9H2K - chains A and C of the 6 polymer chains in the assembly; structure by electron microscopy, 3.50 A resolution.

[Chain A]
Molecule: Protein Ac66
Source organism: Autographa californica nucleopolyhedrovirus
UniProt: P41467 (AC66_NPVAC); numbering as in UniProt (aligned over 1-808)
Sequence (808 residues; row label = number of the first residue in the row):
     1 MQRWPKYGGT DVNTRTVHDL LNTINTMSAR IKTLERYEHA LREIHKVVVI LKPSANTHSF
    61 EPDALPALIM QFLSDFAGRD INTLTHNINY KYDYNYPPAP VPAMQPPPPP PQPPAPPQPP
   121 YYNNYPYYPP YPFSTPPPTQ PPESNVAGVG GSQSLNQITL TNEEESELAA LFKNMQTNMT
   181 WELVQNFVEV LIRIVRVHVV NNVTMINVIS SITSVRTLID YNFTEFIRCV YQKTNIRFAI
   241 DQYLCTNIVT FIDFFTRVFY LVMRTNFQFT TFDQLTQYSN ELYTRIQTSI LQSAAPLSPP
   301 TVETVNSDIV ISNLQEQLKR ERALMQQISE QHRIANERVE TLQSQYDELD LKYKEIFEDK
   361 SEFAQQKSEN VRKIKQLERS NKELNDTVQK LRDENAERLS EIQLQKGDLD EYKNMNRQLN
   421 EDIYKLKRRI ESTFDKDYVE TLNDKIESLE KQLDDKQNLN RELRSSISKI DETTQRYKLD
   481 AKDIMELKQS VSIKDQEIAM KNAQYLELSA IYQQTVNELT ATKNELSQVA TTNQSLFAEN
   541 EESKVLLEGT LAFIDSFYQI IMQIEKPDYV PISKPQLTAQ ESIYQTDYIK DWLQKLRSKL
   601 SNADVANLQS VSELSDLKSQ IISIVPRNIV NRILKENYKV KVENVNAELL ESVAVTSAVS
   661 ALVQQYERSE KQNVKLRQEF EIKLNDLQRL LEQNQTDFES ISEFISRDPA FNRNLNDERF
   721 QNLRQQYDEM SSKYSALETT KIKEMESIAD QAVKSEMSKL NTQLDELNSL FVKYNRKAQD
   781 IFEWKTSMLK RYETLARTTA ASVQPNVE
Not modelled in the structure: 1-3, 77-808

[Chain C]
Molecule: Protein Ac102
Source organism: Autographa californica nucleopolyhedrovirus
UniProt: P41482 (AC102_NPVAC); numbering as in UniProt (aligned over 1-122)
Sequence (122 residues; numbered 1 to 122; the number before each row is that of its first residue):
     1 MIASINDTDM DTDDNMSQAR RNRRNRPPAR PSAQTQMAAV DMLQTINTAA SQTAASLLIN
    61 DITPNKTESL KILSTQSVGA RSLLEPMQAN ASTIKLNRIE TVNVLDFLGS VYDNTIQVIV
   121 TE
Not modelled in the structure: 1-28, 120-122

[Interface between chain A and chain C]
Pairs across the interface (5):
  Leu-21(A) / Met-42(C)  hydrophobic
  Asn-25(A) / Ala-38(C)
  Asn-25(A) / Met-42(C)
  Ser-28(A) / Thr-45(C)  hydrogen bond
  Lys-32(A) / Asp-41(C)  salt bridge
Also at the interface, not in a pair above, chain A (5 interface residues in all): Ile-24
Also at the interface, not in a pair above, chain C (5 interface residues in all): Ile-46
The authors on this interface:
  - residue pairs: Lys-32(A)/Asp-41(C) (salt bridge)

[Overview]
The chain A/chain C interface involves 5 residues from each chain, with 1 hydrogen bond and 1 salt bridge.
Among the polar pairs are Lys-32(A)/Asp-41(C) and Ser-28(A)/Thr-45(C). The paper describes a salt bridge
between Lys-32(A) and Asp-41(C).
Chain A is Protein Ac66 and chain C is Protein Ac102, both from Autographa californica nucleopolyhedrovirus;
the structure, AcMNPV apical cap - C21 ring, was determined by electron microscopy (same publication as 9H2A,
9H2B, 9H2C, 9H2H and 9H2J).
